Entry 5EKP (X-ray diffraction, 3.19 A resolution); this record covers chains B and D of the 4 polymer chains in the assembly.

Chain B (and D):
Molecule: Uncharacterized glycosyltransferase sll0501
Source organism: Synechocystis sp. (strain PCC 6803 / Kazusa)
Notes: EC 2.4.-.-; chain D of this document is another copy of the same molecule, construct and numbering; everything in this record applies to it too
Reference sequence: Q55487 (Y501_SYNY3); residues 2-318 here = UniProt positions 2-318
Amino-acid sequence (341 residues; numbered -22 to 318; the number before each row is that of its first residue; numbers below 1 keep their minus sign (Met-22 is residue -22)):
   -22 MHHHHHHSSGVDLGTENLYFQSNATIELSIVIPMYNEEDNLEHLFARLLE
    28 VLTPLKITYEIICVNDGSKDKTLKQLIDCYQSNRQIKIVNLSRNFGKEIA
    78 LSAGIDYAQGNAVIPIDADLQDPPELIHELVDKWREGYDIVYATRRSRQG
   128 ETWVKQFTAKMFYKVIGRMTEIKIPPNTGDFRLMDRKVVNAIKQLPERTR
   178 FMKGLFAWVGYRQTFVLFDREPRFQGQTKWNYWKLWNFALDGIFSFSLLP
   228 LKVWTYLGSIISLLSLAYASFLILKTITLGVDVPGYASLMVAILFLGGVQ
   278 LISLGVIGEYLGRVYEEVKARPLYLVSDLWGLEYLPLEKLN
Disordered / not traced: -22 to -4, 125-132, 198-204, 252-257, 317-318 (chain D: -22 to -4, 124-128, 196-206, 253-258, 315-318)
Sequence notes: initiating methionine (-22); expression tag (-21 to 1)
Reported in the primary citation:
  - mutagenesis - R122A, R200A, R200Q, T205P, F215A: decreased catalytic activity
  - catalytic residues: Asp157 (proposed by the authors, not directly observed)
  - mutagenesis - R122Q, G127V, A136M, D157N, L212F, A216M: abolished catalytic activity

Interface between chain B and chain D:
Pairs across the interface (71):
  Lys164(B) - Ser304(D)  hydrogen bond (side chain-backbone)
  Lys164(B) - Asp305(D)  salt bridge
  Ala168(B) - Leu302(D)  hydrophobic
  Gln171(B) - Ala297(D)
  Leu172(B) - Ala297(D)
  Leu172(B) - Arg298(D)
  Leu172(B) - Pro299(D)
  Pro173(B) - Ala297(D)
  Glu174(B) - Arg298(D)  salt bridge
  Trp185(B) - Arg70(D)  hydrogen bond (backbone-side chain)
  Trp185(B) - Arg298(D)
  Trp185(B) - Pro299(D)
  Val186(B) - Ser69(D)  hydrogen bond (backbone-side chain)
  Val186(B) - Leu302(D)
  Gly187(B) - Ser69(D)
  Tyr188(B) - Ser69(D)  hydrogen bond (backbone-backbone)
  Tyr188(B) - Leu302(D)
  Tyr188(B) - Val303(D)
  Arg189(B) - Ser304(D)
  Arg189(B) - Asp305(D)  salt bridge
  Ser222(B) - Tyr292(D)  hydrogen bond (backbone-side chain)
  Ser222(B) - Arg298(D)  hydrogen bond (backbone-side chain)
  Phe223(B) - Arg298(D)
  Leu225(B) - Gly289(D)
  Leu225(B) - Glu293(D)
  Leu228(B) - Gly285(D)
  Leu228(B) - Gly289(D)
  Thr232(B) - Gly282(D)
  Gly235(B) - Leu278(D)
  Ile238(B) - Leu278(D)  hydrophobic
  Ser239(B) - Gly275(D)  hydrogen bond (side chain-backbone)
  Ser239(B) - Leu278(D)
  Ser239(B) - Ile279(D)
  Ser242(B) - Leu271(D)  hydrogen bond (side chain-backbone)
  Tyr245(B) - Leu271(D)  hydrophobic
  Ala246(B) - Val268(D)
  Ala246(B) - Leu271(D)  hydrophobic
  Leu249(B) - Met267(D)  hydrophobic
  Ile250(B) - Val268(D)  hydrophobic
  Val260(B) - Tyr263(D)  hydrophobic
  Gly262(B) - Tyr263(D)
  Ser265(B) - Tyr263(D)  hydrogen bond
  Ser265(B) - Met267(D)
  Leu266(B) - Tyr263(D)  hydrophobic
  Leu266(B) - Leu266(D)  hydrophobic
  Leu266(B) - Met267(D)  hydrophobic
  Leu266(B) - Ile270(D)  hydrophobic
  Ala269(B) - Met267(D)  hydrophobic
  Ala269(B) - Leu271(D)  hydrophobic
  Ile270(B) - Ile270(D)  hydrophobic
  Leu273(B) - Ile270(D)
  Leu273(B) - Gly274(D)
  Val276(B) - Leu278(D)  hydrophobic
  Gln277(B) - Gly274(D)  hydrogen bond (side chain-backbone)
  Gln277(B) - Gln277(D)  hydrogen bond
  Gln277(B) - Leu278(D)
  Gln277(B) - Leu281(D)
  Ser280(B) - Leu281(D)
  Ile284(B) - Leu281(D)
  Ile284(B) - Ile284(D)  hydrophobic
  Ile284(B) - Gly285(D)
  Ile284(B) - Leu288(D)
  Tyr287(B) - Leu288(D)  hydrophobic
  Leu288(B) - Leu288(D)
  Arg290(B) - Tyr292(D)
  Val291(B) - Val291(D)  hydrophobic
  Val291(B) - Tyr292(D)  hydrophobic
  Glu294(B) - Val295(D)
  Glu294(B) - Lys296(D)
  Glu294(B) - Ala297(D)  hydrogen bond (side chain-backbone)
  Val295(B) - Val295(D)  hydrophobic
Other interface residues (no listed pair), chain B (46 interface residues in all): Asp116, Ser236, Leu243, Pro261, Leu281
Other interface residues (no listed pair), chain D (34 interface residues in all): Phe72, Val276, Glu286

Overview:
Chain B and chain D form an interface of 46 and 34 residues respectively, with 12 hydrogen bonds and 3 salt
bridges. Polar pairs include Lys164(B)-Asp305(D), Glu174(B)-Arg298(D) and Arg189(B)-Asp305(D). The paper
reports the catalytic residue Asp157(B); R122Q, G127V and A136M of chain B, among others, abolish catalytic
activity; 11 substitutions were tested in all.
Chain B and chain D are both Uncharacterized glycosyltransferase sll0501 (Synechocystis sp. (strain PCC 6803 /
Kazusa)); the structure, Structure of the polyisoprenyl-phosphate glycosyltransferase GtrB (WT), was
determined by X-ray diffraction (same publication as 5EKE).
